7R72 - chains 1 and m of the 24 polymer chains in the assembly; structure by electron microscopy, 3.07 A resolution.

== Chain 1 ==
Molecule: 25S rRNA
Source organism: Saccharomyces cerevisiae BY4741
Sequence (641 nucleotides; row label = number of the first residue in the row; note: 1912 numbers in that range are skipped by the numbering (no residue carries them; nothing is unmodelled there)):
   820 AUGCCUGAAUAGGGUGAAGCCAGAGGAAACUCUGGUGGAGGCUCG
   893 CGAAUUUGGGUAU
  1446 AGUAGCAAAUAUUCAAAUGAGAACUUUGAAGACUGAAGUGGGGAAAGGUU
  1496 CCACGUCAACAGCAGUUGGACGUGGGUUAGUCGAUCCUAAGAGAUG
  1552 GUUUCAAAGGCCUGAUU
  1574 CAGGCCACCAUCGAAAGGGAAUCCGGUUAAGAUUCCGGAACCUGGAUAUG
  1624 GAUUCUUCACGGUAACGUAACUGAAUGUGGAGACGUCGGCGCGAGCCCUG
  1674 GGAGGAGUUAUCUUUUCUUCUUAACAGCUUAUCACCCCGGAAUUGGUUUA
  1724 UCCGGAGAUGGGGUCUUAUGGCUGGAAGAGGCCAGCACCUUUGCUGGCUC
  1774 CGGUGCGCUUGUGACGGCCCGUGAAAAUCCACAGGAAGGAAUAGUUUUCA
  1824 UGCCAGGUCGUACUG
  1853 UCUCCAAGGUGAACAGCCUCUAGUUGAUAGAA
  1916 UCCGUAACUUCGGGAUAAGGAUUGGCUCUAAGGGUCGGGUAGUGAGGGCC
  1966 UUGGUCA
  2050 CGGCCUUGG
  2080 CUUGCUACAAUUAACGAUCAACUUAGAACUGGUACGGACAA
  2347 UAUCUAGCGA
  3061 GGCUGUCUGAUCAGGCAUUGC
  3333 GUAAGCAGUAGAGUAGCC
  3356 GUUACGAUCUGCUGAGA

== Chain m ==
Name: Ribosome biogenesis protein ERB1
Source organism: Saccharomyces cerevisiae BY4741
Sequence (429 residues; row label = number of the first residue in the row; note: 61 numbers in that range are skipped by the numbering (no residue carries them; nothing is unmodelled there)):
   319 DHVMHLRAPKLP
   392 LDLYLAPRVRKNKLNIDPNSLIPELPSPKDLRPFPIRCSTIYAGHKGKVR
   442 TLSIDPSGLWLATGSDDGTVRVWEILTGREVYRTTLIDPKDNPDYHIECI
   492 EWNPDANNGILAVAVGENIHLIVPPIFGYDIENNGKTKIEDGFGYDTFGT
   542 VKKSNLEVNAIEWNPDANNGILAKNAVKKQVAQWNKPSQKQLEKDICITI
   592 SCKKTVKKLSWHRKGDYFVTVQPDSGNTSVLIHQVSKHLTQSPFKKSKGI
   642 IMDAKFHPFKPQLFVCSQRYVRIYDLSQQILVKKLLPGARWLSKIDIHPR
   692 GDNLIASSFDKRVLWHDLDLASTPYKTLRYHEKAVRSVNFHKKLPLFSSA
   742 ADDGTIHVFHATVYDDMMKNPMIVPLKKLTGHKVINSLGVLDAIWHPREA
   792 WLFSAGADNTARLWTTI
Not modelled in the structure: 480-482, 552-564, 808

== How chain 1 and chain m interact ==
Contacting residue pairs (58; chain 1 residue first):
  A1566(1) with Leu-392(m), sugar contact; Leu-396(m), sugar contact
  U1567(1) with Tyr-395(m), hydrogen bond to the phosphate
  A1625(1) with Arg-681(m), hydrogen bond to the sugar; Arg-703(m), phosphate contact; Arg-720(m), salt bridge to the phosphate
  U1626(1) with Arg-681(m), salt bridge to the phosphate; Arg-703(m), salt bridge to the phosphate; Arg-720(m), salt bridge to the phosphate
  U1627(1) with Asp-701(m), hydrogen bond to the base; Lys-702(m), hydrogen bond to the base; Arg-720(m), hydrogen bond to the sugar
  A1632(1) with Arg-681(m), hydrogen bond to the base
  C1633(1) with Arg-660(m), hydrogen bond to the base
  G1634(1) with Ile-641(m), sugar contact; Gln-659(m), hydrogen bond to the sugar; Trp-682(m), sugar contact
  G1635(1) with Ile-641(m), sugar contact
  G1640(1) with Arg-660(m), base contact
  U1641(1) with Arg-660(m), hydrogen bond to the base; Tyr-661(m), sugar contact
  A1642(1) with Arg-660(m), phosphate contact; Tyr-661(m), hydrogen bond to the phosphate; Leu-677(m), phosphate contact; Thr-714(m), base contact
  A1643(1) with Gly-679(m), base contact; Arg-681(m), base contact
  C1644(1) with Arg-681(m), hydrogen bond to the base
  U1703(1) with Lys-637(m), phosphate contact
  A1704(1) with Lys-637(m), salt bridge to the phosphate
  G1735(1) with Lys-569(m), salt bridge to the phosphate
  G1736(1) with Gly-617(m), phosphate contact; Asn-618(m), hydrogen bond to the phosphate
  C1738(1) with Lys-639(m), salt bridge to the phosphate
  U1815(1) with Lys-404(m), sugar contact; Leu-405(m), hydrogen bond to the sugar; Asn-406(m), base contact; Ile-407(m), hydrogen bond to the base; Pro-409(m), base contact
  A1816(1) with Lys-402(m), salt bridge to the phosphate; Asn-403(m), phosphate contact; Lys-404(m), salt bridge to the phosphate; Leu-405(m), hydrogen bond to the phosphate
  G1947(1) with Phe-539(m), base contact
  G1948(1) with Phe-534(m), hydrogen bond to the sugar; Gly-535(m), base contact; Asp-537(m), sugar contact; Thr-538(m), hydrogen bond to the sugar; Phe-539(m), hydrogen bond to the phosphate
  G1949(1) with Phe-534(m), sugar contact; Lys-577(m), phosphate contact
  U1950(1) with Lys-577(m), salt bridge to the phosphate
  A2099(1) with Asp-532(m), hydrogen bond to the sugar; Gly-535(m), sugar contact
  A2100(1) with Gly-535(m), hydrogen bond to the sugar; Tyr-536(m), sugar contact; Thr-538(m), base contact; Thr-541(m), sugar contact
Other interface residues (no listed pair), chain 1 (32 interface residues in all): C1701, U1702, U1737, A1946, C2101
Other interface residues (no listed pair), chain m (45 interface residues in all): Ser-616, Thr-619, Ser-638, Arg-663, Leu-672, Pro-678, Pro-715, Thr-718

== Overview ==
32 residues of chain 1 and 45 residues of chain m are in contact, with 20 hydrogen bonds and 10 salt bridges.
Polar contacts include U1627(1)/Asp-701(m), U1627(1)/Lys-702(m) and A1632(1)/Arg-681(m).
Chain 1 is 25S rRNA and chain m is Ribosome biogenesis protein ERB1, both from Saccharomyces cerevisiae
BY4741; the structure, State E1 nucleolar 60S ribosome biogenesis intermediate - Spb4 local model, was
determined by electron microscopy (same publication as 7NAD and 7U0H).
